PDB entry 8P6U | X-ray diffraction, 1.30 A resolution | chain A

[Chain A]
Molecule: Carbonic anhydrase 2
Source organism: Homo sapiens
Notes: EC 4.2.1.1, 4.2.1.69
UniProt: P00918 (CAH2_HUMAN); the author numbering skips numbers that UniProt does not, so the offset changes along the chain: 3-125 = UniProt 3-125; 127-261 = UniProt 126-260
Sequence (258 residues; each row starts with the number of its first residue; note: 1 number in that range is skipped by the numbering (no residue carries it; nothing is unmodelled there)):
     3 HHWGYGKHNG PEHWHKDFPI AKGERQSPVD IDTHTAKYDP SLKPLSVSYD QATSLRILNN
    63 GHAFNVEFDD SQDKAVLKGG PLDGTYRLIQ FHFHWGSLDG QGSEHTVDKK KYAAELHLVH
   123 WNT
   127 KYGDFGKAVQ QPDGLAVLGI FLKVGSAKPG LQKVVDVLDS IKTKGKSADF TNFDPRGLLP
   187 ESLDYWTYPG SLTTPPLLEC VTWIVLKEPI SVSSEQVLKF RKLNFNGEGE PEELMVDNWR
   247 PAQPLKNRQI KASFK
Modified residues: Trp5, Trp16, Trp97, Trp123, Trp192, Trp209, Trp245 (fluorotryptophane; FTR)
UniProt features mapped onto this chain:
  - active site: His64 (Proton donor/acceptor)
  - binding site (Zn(2+)): His94, His96, His119
  - binding site (substrate): Thr199, Thr200
  - site: Tyr7 (Fine-tunes the proton-transfer properties of H-64), Asn62 (Fine-tunes the proton-transfer properties of H-64), Asn67 (Fine-tunes the proton-transfer properties of H-64), Gln92 (Involved in the binding of some activators, including histamine and L-histidine)
  - modified residue (Phosphoserine): Ser166, Ser173
Ion coordination: Zn2+: His94, His96, His119; mercuribenzoic acid Hg: Val135, Gln137, Cys206
Small-molecule neighbours:
  - benzoic acid (BEZ): Gln92, His94, Phe131, Leu198, Thr199, Thr200, Pro201, Pro202
  - mercuribenzoic acid (MBO): Val135, Gln136, Gln137, Pro138, Leu204, Glu205, Cys206

[Overview]
Chain A binds mercuribenzoic acid and benzoic acid. His94, His96 and His119 coordinate Zn2+. The
mercuribenzoic acid Hg site is built by Val135, Gln137 and Cys206. From UniProt: active-site residue His64, 3
Zn2+-binding residues and substrate-binding residues Thr199 and Thr200.
Chain A is Carbonic anhydrase 2 (Homo sapiens); the structure, Human carbonic anhydrase II containing
5-fluorotryptophanes, was determined by X-ray diffraction, deposited together with 8PHL and 8Q0C.
